Entry 7PXA (electron microscopy, 2.80 A resolution); this record covers chains R and W of the 35 polymer chains in the assembly.

Chain R (and W):
Protein: Proteasome subunit beta
From: Mycobacterium tuberculosis
Notes: EC 3.4.25.1; chain W of this document is another copy of the same molecule, construct and numbering; everything in this record applies to it too
UniProt: A0A045HFG5 (A0A045HFG5_MYCTX); residues 244-534 here correspond to UniProt positions 1-291 (UniProt number = residue number - 243)
Chain sequence (291 residues; numbered 244 to 534; the number before each row is that of its first residue):
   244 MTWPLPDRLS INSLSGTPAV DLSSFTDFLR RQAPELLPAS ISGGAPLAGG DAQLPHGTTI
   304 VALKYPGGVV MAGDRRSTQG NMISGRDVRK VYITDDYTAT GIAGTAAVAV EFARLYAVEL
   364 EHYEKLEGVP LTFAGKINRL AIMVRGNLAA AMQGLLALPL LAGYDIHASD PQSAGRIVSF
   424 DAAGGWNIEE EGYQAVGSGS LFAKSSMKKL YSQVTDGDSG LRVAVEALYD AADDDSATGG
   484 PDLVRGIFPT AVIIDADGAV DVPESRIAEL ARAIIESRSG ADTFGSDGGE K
Disordered / not traced: 244-300, 523-534 (chain W: 244-300)

How chain R and chain W interact:
Residue-residue contacts (29):
  Lys307(R) - Asp530(W)  salt bridge
  Tyr308(R) - Gly531(W)
  Pro309(R) - Gly531(W)
  Gln415(R) - Gly531(W)
  Ser416(R) - Glu533(W)
  Glu432(R) - Asp530(W)
  Glu433(R) - Asp530(W)
  Glu434(R) - Asp530(W)
  Gly435(R) - Asp530(W)  hydrogen bond (backbone-side chain)
  Phe445(R) - Leu444(W)  hydrophobic
  Phe445(R) - Ser448(W)
  Ser448(R) - Phe445(W)
  Ser448(R) - Ser448(W)
  Ser449(R) - Lys452(W)  hydrogen bond
  Lys451(R) - Asp473(W)  salt bridge
  Lys451(R) - Asp476(W)  salt bridge
  Lys451(R) - Asp477(W)  salt bridge
  Lys452(R) - Ser449(W)
  Lys452(R) - Lys452(W)
  Lys452(R) - Asp473(W)  salt bridge
  Lys452(R) - Arg521(W)
  Tyr454(R) - Ser529(W)
  Tyr454(R) - Gly531(W)
  Asp473(R) - Lys451(W)  salt bridge
  Asp473(R) - Lys452(W)  salt bridge
  Asp476(R) - Lys451(W)  salt bridge
  Asp477(R) - Lys451(W)  salt bridge
  Arg521(R) - Lys451(W)
  Arg521(R) - Lys452(W)
Also at the interface, not in a pair above, chain R (22 interface residues in all): Gly310, Leu444, Leu453
Also at the interface, not in a pair above, chain W (16 interface residues in all): Leu453, Gly532

In short:
22 residues of chain R and 16 residues of chain W are in contact, with 2 hydrogen bonds and 9 salt bridges.
Polar pairs include Lys307(R)-Asp530(W), Lys451(R)-Asp473(W) and Lys451(R)-Asp476(W).
Both chains are Proteasome subunit beta (Mycobacterium tuberculosis). Entry 7PXA (Open-gate mycobacterium 20S
CP proteasome in complex MPA - global 3D refinement) was determined by electron microscopy (same publication
as 7PX9, 7PXB, 7PXC and 7PXD).
